Entry 6C9Y (electron microscopy, 4.25 A resolution (low resolution: residue-level contacts below are approximate; hydrogen-bond / salt-bridge calls are withheld)); this record covers chains C and F of the 6 polymer chains in the assembly.

[Chain C]
Molecule: DNA-directed RNA polymerase subunit beta
Source organism: Escherichia coli (strain K12)
Notes: EC 2.7.7.6
Reference sequence: P0A8V2 (RPOB_ECOLI); residues 1-1342 here = UniProt positions 1-1342
Sequence (1342 residues; each row starts with the number of its first residue):
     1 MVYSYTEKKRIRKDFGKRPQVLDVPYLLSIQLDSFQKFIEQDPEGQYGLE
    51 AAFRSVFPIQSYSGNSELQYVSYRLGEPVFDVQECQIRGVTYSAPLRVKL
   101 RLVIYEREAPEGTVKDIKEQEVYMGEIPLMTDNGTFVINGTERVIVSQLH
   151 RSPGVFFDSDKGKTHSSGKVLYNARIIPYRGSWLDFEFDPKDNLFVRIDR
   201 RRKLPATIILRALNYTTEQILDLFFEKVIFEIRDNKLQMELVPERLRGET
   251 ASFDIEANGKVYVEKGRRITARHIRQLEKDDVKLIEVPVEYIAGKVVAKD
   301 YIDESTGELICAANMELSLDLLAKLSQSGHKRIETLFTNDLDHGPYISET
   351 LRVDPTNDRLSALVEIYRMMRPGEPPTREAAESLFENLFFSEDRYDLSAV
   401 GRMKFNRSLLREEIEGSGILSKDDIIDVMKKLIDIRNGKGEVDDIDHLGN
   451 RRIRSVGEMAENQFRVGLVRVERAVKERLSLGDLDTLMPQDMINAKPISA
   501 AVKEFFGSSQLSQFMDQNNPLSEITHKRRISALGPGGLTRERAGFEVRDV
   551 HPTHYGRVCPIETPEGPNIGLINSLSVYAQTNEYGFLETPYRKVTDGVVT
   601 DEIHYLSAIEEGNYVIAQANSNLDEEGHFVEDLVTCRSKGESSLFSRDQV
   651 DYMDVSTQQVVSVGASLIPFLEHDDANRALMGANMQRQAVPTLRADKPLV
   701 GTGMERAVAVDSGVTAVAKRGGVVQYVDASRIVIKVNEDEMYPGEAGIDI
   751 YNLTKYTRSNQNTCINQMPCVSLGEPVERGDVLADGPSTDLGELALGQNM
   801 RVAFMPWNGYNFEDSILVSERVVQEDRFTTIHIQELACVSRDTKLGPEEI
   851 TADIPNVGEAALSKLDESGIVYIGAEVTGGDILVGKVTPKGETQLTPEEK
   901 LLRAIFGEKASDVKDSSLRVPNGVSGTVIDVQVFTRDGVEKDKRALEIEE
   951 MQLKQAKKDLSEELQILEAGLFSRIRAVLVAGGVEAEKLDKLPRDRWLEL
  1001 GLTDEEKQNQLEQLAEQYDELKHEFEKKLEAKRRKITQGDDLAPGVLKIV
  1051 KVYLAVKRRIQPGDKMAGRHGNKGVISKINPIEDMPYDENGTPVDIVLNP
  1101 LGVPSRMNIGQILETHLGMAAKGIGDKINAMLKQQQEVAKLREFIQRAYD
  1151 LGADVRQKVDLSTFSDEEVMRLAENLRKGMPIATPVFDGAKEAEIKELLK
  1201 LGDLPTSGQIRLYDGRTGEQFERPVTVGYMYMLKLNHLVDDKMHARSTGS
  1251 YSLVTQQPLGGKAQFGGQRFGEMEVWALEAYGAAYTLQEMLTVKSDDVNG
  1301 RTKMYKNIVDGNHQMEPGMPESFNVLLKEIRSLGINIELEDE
Disordered / not traced: 1-2
Curated features (UniProtKB/Swiss-Prot):
  - modified residue (N6-acetyllysine): K1022, K1200
  - mutagenesis: I561 (I561S: Resistant to antibiotics salinamide A and B), I569 (I569S: Resistant to antibiotics salinamide A and B), A665 (A665E: Resistant to antibiotics salinamide A and B), D675 (D675A/G: Resistant to antibiotics salinamide A and B), N677 (N677H/K: Resistant to antibiotics salinamide A and B), L680 (L680M: Resistant to antibiotics salinamide A and B), E813 (E813K: Disrupts the enzyme's active center)

[Chain F]
Molecule: RNA polymerase sigma factor RpoD
Source organism: Escherichia coli (strain K12)
Reference sequence: P00579 (RPOD_ECOLI); numbering as in UniProt (aligned over 1-613)
Sequence (613 residues; row label = number of the first residue in the row):
     1 MEQNPQSQLKLLVTRGKEQGYLTYAEVNDHLPEDIVDSDQIEDIIQMIND
    51 MGIQVMEEAPDADDLMLAENTADEDAAEAAAQVLSSVESEIGRTTDPVRM
   101 YMREMGTVELLTREGEIDIAKRIEDGINQVQCSVAEYPEAITYLLEQYDR
   151 VEAEEARLSDLITGFVDPNAEEDLAPTATHVGSELSQEDLDDDEDEDEED
   201 GDDDSADDDNSIDPELAREKFAELRAQYVVTRDTIKAKGRSHATAQEEIL
   251 KLSEVFKQFRLVPKQFDYLVNSMRVMMDRVRTQERLIMKLCVEQCKMPKK
   301 NFITLFTGNETSDTWFNAAIAMNKPWSEKLHDVSEEVHRALQKLQQIEEE
   351 TGLTIEQVKDINRRMSIGEAKARRAKKEMVEANLRLVISIAKKYTNRGLQ
   401 FLDLIQEGNIGLMKAVDKFEYRRGYKFSTYATWWIRQAITRSIADQARTI
   451 RIPVHMIETINKLNRISRQMLQEMGREPTPEELAERMLMPEDKIRKVLKI
   501 AKEPISMETPIGDDEDSHLGDFIEDTTLELPLDSATTESLRAATHDVLAG
   551 LTAREAKVLRMRFGIDMNTDYTLEEVGKQFDVTRERIRQIEAKALRKLRH
   601 PSRSEVLRSFLDD
Disordered / not traced: 1-93, 168-212, 237-242, 613
Curated features (UniProtKB/Swiss-Prot):
  - DNA-binding region: L573 to A592 (H-T-H motif)
  - region: R584 to R599 (Interaction with anti-sigma factors)
  - motif: D403 to Q406 (Interaction with polymerase core subunit RpoC)
  - site: R562 (Interaction with anti-sigma factors)
  - mutagenesis: A553 (A553D: Disrupts the interaction with Escherichia phage lambda antitermination protein Q), R596 (R596D/E: 2-fold reduction in activation of class II Crp-dependent promoters)
What the authors report for this chain:
  - mutagenesis - R157A, R157E: decreased catalytic activity
  - mutagenesis - R157A, R157E: unchanged binding to promoter DNA
  - mutagenesis - R157A, R157E: unchanged catalytic activity on premelted DNA (TIS)

[Chain C / chain F interface]
Contacting residue pairs (36; chain C residue first):
  Y123(C) - L471(F)
  G373(C) - R103(F)
  E374(C) - R99(F)
  Q490(C) - Q472(F)
  N494(C) - R468(F)
  A495(C) - L471(F)
  N856(C) - D612(F)
  P897(C) - F563(F)
  E898(C) - F563(F)
  L901(C) - F563(F)
  R903(C) - L611(F)
  R903(C) - D612(F)
  I905(C) - L595(F)
  F906(C) - L607(F)
  F906(C) - L611(F)
  E908(C) - L611(F)
  D1041(C) - P480(F)
  P1044(C) - K502(F)
  T1248(C) - L532(F)
  S1250(C) - E524(F)
  Y1251(C) - D525(F)
  Y1251(C) - L528(F)
  L1253(C) - I523(F)
  L1253(C) - D525(F)
  Q1256(C) - D525(F)
  Q1256(C) - L528(F)
  L1259(C) - D521(F)
  L1259(C) - F522(F)
  G1261(C) - E524(F)
  R1269(C) - E515(F)
  Y1305(C) - P531(F)
  Y1305(C) - L532(F)
  Y1305(C) - A535(F)
  K1306(C) - S534(F)
  K1306(C) - E538(F)
  D1310(C) - E538(F)
Other interface residues (no listed pair), chain C (35 interface residues in all): R97, E126, E899, L902, G1045, S1252, V1254, K1262
Other interface residues (no listed pair), chain F (31 interface residues in all): G475, R476, K499, G520, L540, L598, F610

[Overview]
35 residues of chain C and 31 residues of chain F are in contact. Curated annotation (UniProt) lists 7
mutagenesis sites on chain C; 2 mutagenesis sites on chain F. From the paper: R157A and R157E of chain F
reduce catalytic activity; R157A and R157E of chain F leave binding to promoter DNA unchanged.
Here chain C is DNA-directed RNA polymerase subunit beta and chain F is RNA polymerase sigma factor RpoD, both
from Escherichia coli (strain K12). Entry 6C9Y (Cryo-EM structure of E. coli RNAP sigma70 holoenzyme) was
determined by electron microscopy, deposited together with 6CA0.
